7XTG - chains E and F of the 12 polymer chains in the assembly; structure by electron microscopy, 2.20 A resolution.

Chain E:
Protein: Mannose permease IID component
Source organism: Listeria monocytogenes
UniProt: A0A094XZA1 (A0A094XZA1_LATSK); residue numbers follow UniProt; this construct covers 4-303
Amino-acid sequence (300 residues; numbered 4 to 303; the number before each row is that of its first residue):
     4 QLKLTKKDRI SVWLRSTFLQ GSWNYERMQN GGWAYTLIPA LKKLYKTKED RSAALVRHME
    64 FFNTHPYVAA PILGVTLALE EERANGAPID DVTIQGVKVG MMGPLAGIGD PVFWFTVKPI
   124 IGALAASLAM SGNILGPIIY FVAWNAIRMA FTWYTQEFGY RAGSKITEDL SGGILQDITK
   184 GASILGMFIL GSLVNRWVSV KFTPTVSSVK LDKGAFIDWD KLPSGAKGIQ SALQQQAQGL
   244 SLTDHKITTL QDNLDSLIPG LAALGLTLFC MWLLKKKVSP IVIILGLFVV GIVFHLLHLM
Residues lining bound ligands: alpha-D-mannopyranose (MAN): Gln23, Trp26, Gln32, Asn66, Thr67, His68, Pro69, Ala109, Asp113, Trp117

Chain F:
Protein: Sakacin-A immunity factor
Source organism: Latilactobacillus sakei
UniProt: Q48864 (SAIA_LATSK); residue numbers follow UniProt; this construct covers 3-90
Amino-acid sequence (88 residues; numbered 3 to 90; the number before each row is that of its first residue):
     3 ADYKKINSIL TYTSTALKNP KIIKDKDLVV LLTIIQEEAK QNRIFYDYKR KFRPAVTRFT
    63 IDNNFEIPDC LVKLLSAVET PKAWSGFS

Interface between chain E and chain F:
Residue-residue contacts (36):
  Tyr28(E) - Lys84(F)
  Glu29(E) - Ser78(F)  hydrogen bond (backbone-side chain)
  Arg30(E) - Ser78(F)
  Met31(E) - Arg55(F)
  Glu63(E) - Lys75(F)  salt bridge
  Phe64(E) - Arg55(F)
  Phe64(E) - Leu77(F)  hydrophobic
  Phe64(E) - Ser78(F)
  Val95(E) - Glu68(F)
  Val95(E) - Ile69(F)
  Gln98(E) - Ile69(F)
  Gln98(E) - Val74(F)
  Gly99(E) - Thr62(F)
  Gly99(E) - Phe67(F)
  Gly99(E) - Ile69(F)
  Val100(E) - Phe67(F)  hydrogen bond (backbone-backbone)
  Val102(E) - Thr59(F)  hydrogen bond (backbone-side chain)
  Val102(E) - Thr62(F)
  Val102(E) - Ile69(F)  hydrophobic
  Gly103(E) - Ile63(F)
  Gly103(E) - Phe67(F)
  Pro107(E) - Thr59(F)
  Phe118(E) - Trp86(F)
  Phe118(E) - Phe89(F)  hydrophobic
  Thr170(E) - Phe67(F)
  Leu173(E) - Ile63(F)
  Leu173(E) - Phe67(F)  hydrophobic
  Leu193(E) - Phe89(F)  hydrophobic
  Trp200(E) - Phe89(F)
  Trp200(E) - Ser90(F)
  Leu277(E) - Tyr48(F)  hydrogen bond (backbone-side chain)
  Lys278(E) - Tyr50(F)
  Lys280(E) - Tyr48(F)
  Lys280(E) - Glu81(F)
  Pro283(E) - Ala85(F)  hydrophobic
  Ile284(E) - Ala85(F)  hydrophobic
Also at the interface, not in a pair above, chain E (29 interface residues in all): Asp94, Thr96, Gly106, Gly175, Leu178, Ile287
Also at the interface, not in a pair above, chain F (21 interface residues in all): Lys7, Ser87

In short:
The interface between chain E and chain F involves 29 residues on one side and 21 on the other; the contacts
include 4 hydrogen bonds and 1 salt bridge. Among the polar pairs are Glu63(E)-Lys75(F), Glu29(E)-Ser78(F) and
Val102(E)-Thr59(F). Ligands of chain E: alpha-D-mannopyranose.
Here chain E is Mannose permease IID component (Listeria monocytogenes) and chain F is Sakacin-A immunity
factor (Latilactobacillus sakei). Entry 7XTG (Cryo-EM structure of Listeria monocytogenes man-PTS complexed
with pediocin PA-1) was determined by electron microscopy, deposited together with 7XNO.
